7UN1 - chains IG and JF of the 109 polymer chains in the assembly; structure by electron microscopy, 6.00 A resolution (low resolution: residue-level contacts below are approximate; hydrogen-bond / salt-bridge calls are withheld).

[Chain IG]
Molecule: Tubulin alpha-1A chain
Source organism: Homo sapiens
UniProt: Q71U36 (TBA1A_HUMAN); residues 1-451 here = UniProt positions 1-451
Sequence (451 residues; numbered 1 to 451; the number before each row is that of its first residue):
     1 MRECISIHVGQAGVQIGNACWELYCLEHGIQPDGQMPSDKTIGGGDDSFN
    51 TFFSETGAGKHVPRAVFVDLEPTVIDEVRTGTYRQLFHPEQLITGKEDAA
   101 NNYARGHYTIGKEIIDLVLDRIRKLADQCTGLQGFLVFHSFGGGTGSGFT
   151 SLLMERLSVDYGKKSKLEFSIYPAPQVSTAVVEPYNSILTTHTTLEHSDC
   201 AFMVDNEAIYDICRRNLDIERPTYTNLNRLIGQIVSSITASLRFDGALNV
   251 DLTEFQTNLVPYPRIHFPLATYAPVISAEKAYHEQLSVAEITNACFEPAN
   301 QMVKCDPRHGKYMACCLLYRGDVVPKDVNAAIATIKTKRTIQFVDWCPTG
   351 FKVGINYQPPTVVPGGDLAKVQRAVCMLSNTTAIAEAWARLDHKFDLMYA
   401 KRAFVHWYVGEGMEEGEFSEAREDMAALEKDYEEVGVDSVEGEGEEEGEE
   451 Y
Unresolved in the structure: 37-46, 438-451
Residues lining bound ligands: GTP (guanosine-5'-triphosphate): G10, Q11, A12, Q15, I16, E71, A99, A100, N101, N102, S140, G142, G143, G144, T145, G146, I171, T179, E183, N206, I209, Y224, N228, I231
Swiss-Prot annotation at these positions:
  - active site: E254
  - binding site (GTP): Q11, E71, S140, G144, T145, T179, N206, N228
  - binding site (Mg(2+)): E71
  - site: Y451 (Involved in polymerization)
  - modified residue: K40 (N6-acetyllysine), Y282 (3'-nitrotyrosine), S439 (Phosphoserine), E443 (5-glutamyl polyglutamate), E445 (5-glutamyl polyglutamate), Y451 (3'-nitrotyrosine)
  - natural variant: I188 (I188L: In LIS3), P263 (P263T: In LIS3), R264 (R264C: In LIS3), L286 (L286F: In LIS3), R402 (R402C: In LIS3; R402H: In LIS3; R402L: In LIS3), S419 (S419L: In LIS3)

[Chain JF]
Molecule: Tubulin beta-4B chain
Source organism: Homo sapiens
UniProt: P68371 (TBB4B_HUMAN); residue numbers follow UniProt; this construct covers 1-445
Sequence (445 residues; numbered 1 to 445; the number before each row is that of its first residue):
     1 MREIVHLQAGQCGNQIGAKFWEVISDEHGIDPTGTYHGDSDLQLERINVY
    51 YNEATGGKYVPRAVLVDLEPGTMDSVRSGPFGQIFRPDNFVFGQSGAGNN
   101 WAKGHYTEGAELVDSVLDVVRKEAESCDCLQGFQLTHSLGGGTGSGMGTL
   151 LISKIREEYPDRIMNTFSVVPSPKVSDTVVEPYNATLSVHQLVENTDETY
   201 CIDNEALYDICFRTLKLTTPTYGDLNHLVSATMSGVTTCLRFPGQLNADL
   251 RKLAVNMVPFPRLHFFMPGFAPLTSRGSQQYRALTVPELTQQMFDAKNMM
   301 AACDPRHGRYLTVAAVFRGRMSMKEVDEQMLNVQNKNSSYFVEWIPNNVK
   351 TAVCDIPPRGLKMSATFIGNSTAIQELFKRISEQFTAMFRRKAFLHWYTG
   401 EGMDEMEFTEAESNMNDLVSEYQQYQDATAEEEGEFEEEAEEEVA
Unresolved in the structure: 428-445
Residues lining bound ligands: GDP (guanosine-5'-diphosphate): G10, Q11, C12, Q15, I16, D67, N99, S138, G140, G141, G142, T143, G144, D177, T178, E181, N204, L207, Y222, L225, N226
Swiss-Prot annotation at these positions:
  - motif: M1 to I4 (MREI motif)
  - binding site (GTP): Q11, E69, S138, G142, T143, G144, N204, N226
  - binding site (Mg(2+)): E69
  - modified residue: T55 (Phosphothreonine), K58 (N6-acetyllysine), S172 (Phosphoserine), E438 (5-glutamyl polyglutamate)
  - natural variant: R391 (R391C: In LCAEOD; R391H: In LCAEOD)

[How chain IG and chain JF interact]
Residue-residue contacts - 14 pairs, chain IG then chain JF:
  E55(IG) - A283(JF)
  T56(IG) - Q280(JF)
  T56(IG) - R282(JF)
  K60(IG) - Q280(JF)
  K60(IG) - Y281(JF)
  R84(IG) - Y281(JF)
  Q85(IG) - Q280(JF)
  Q85(IG) - Y281(JF)
  L86(IG) - Y281(JF)
  F87(IG) - Y281(JF)
  H88(IG) - Y281(JF)
  P89(IG) - Y281(JF)
  E90(IG) - K216(JF)
  R123(IG) - Q291(JF)
Also at the interface, not in a pair above, chain IG (14 interface residues in all): G57, V62, D127
Also at the interface, not in a pair above, chain JF (7 interface residues in all): S278

[Overview]
14 residues of chain IG and 7 residues of chain JF are in contact. Chain IG binds GTP. Bound to chain JF: GDP.
Here chain IG is Tubulin alpha-1A chain and chain JF is Tubulin beta-4B chain, both from Homo sapiens. Entry
7UN1 (8-nm repeat of the human sperm tip singlet microtubule) was determined by electron microscopy together
with 7UNG from the same study.
